PDB entry 1J9W | X-ray diffraction, 2.60 A resolution | chain A

# Chain A
Name: Carbonic anhydrase I
Organism: Homo sapiens
Notes: EC 4.2.1.1
UniProt: P00915 (CAH1_HUMAN); residue numbers follow UniProt; this construct covers 1-260
Sequence (260 residues; row label = number of the first residue in the row):
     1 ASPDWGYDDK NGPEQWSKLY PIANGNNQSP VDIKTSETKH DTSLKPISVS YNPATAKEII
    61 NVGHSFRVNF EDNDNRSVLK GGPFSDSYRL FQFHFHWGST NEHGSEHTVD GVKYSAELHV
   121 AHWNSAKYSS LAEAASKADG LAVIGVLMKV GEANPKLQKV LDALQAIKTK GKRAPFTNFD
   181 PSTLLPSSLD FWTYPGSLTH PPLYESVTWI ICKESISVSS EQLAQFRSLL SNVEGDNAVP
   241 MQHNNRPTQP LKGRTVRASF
Not modelled in the structure: 1-3
Sequence notes: engineered mutation Arg67 (His in P00915)
Ion coordination: Zn2+: His94, His96, His119 (together with 1,2-ethanediol)

# Summary
His94, His96 and His119 form the Zn2+ site.
Chain A is Carbonic anhydrase I (Homo sapiens); the structure, Solution Structure of the CAI Michigan 1
Variant, was determined by X-ray diffraction, deposited together with 1JV0.
